Entry 8JCB (electron microscopy, 9.50 A resolution (very low resolution: no residue pairs are listed; an interface is given only as per-side residue counts)); this record covers chains D and M of the 16 polymer chains in the assembly.

[Chain D]
Protein: T-cell surface glycoprotein CD3 delta chain
Source organism: Homo sapiens
UniProt: P04234 (CD3D_HUMAN); residues 1-171 here = UniProt positions 1-171
Chain sequence (171 residues; row label = number of the first residue in the row):
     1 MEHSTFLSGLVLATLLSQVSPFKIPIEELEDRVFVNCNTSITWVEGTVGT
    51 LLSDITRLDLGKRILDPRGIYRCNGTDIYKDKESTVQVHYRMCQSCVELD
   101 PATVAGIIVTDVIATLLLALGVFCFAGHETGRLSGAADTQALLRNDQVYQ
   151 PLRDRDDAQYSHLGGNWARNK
Unresolved in the structure: 1-21, 127-171
Curated features (UniProtKB/Swiss-Prot):
  - modified residue (Phosphotyrosine): Tyr149, Tyr160
  - glycosylation (N-linked (GlcNAc...) asparagine): Asn38, Asn74
Disulfides: Cys37-Cys73, Cys93-Cys96

[Chain M]
Protein: T cell receptor delta variable 1, T cell receptor delta constant
Source organism: Homo sapiens
UniProt: chimeric construct of A0A1B0GX56, B7Z8K6: residues 21-114 from A0A1B0GX56 (TRDV1_HUMAN) positions 21-114 (same numbers); residues 138-290 from B7Z8K6 positions 1-153 (UniProt number = residue number - 137)
Chain sequence (307 residues; each row starts with the number of its first residue; numbers below 1 keep their minus sign (Met-16 is residue -16)):
   -16 MDMRVPAQLLGLLLLWLSGARCMDYKDDDDKGGSETGAQKVTQAQSSVSM
    34 PVRKAVTLNCLYETSWWSYYIFWYKQLPSKEMIFLIRQGSDEQNAKSGRY
    84 SVNFKKAAKSVALTISALQLEDSAKYFCALGDPGGLNTDKLIFGKGTRVT
   134 VEPRSQPHTKPSVFVMKNGTNVACLVKEFYPKDIRINLVSSKKITEFDPA
   184 IVISPSGKYNAVKLGKYEDSNSVTCSVQHDNKTVHSTDFEVKTDSTDHVK
   234 PKETENTKQPSKSCHKPKAIVHTEKVNMMSLTVLGLRMLFAKTVAVNFLL
   284 TAKLFFL
Unresolved in the structure: -16 to 21, 115-118, 225-255, 290
Differences from the reference sequence: initiating methionine (-16); expression tag (-15 to 20); linker (115-137)
Curated features (UniProtKB/Swiss-Prot):
  - glycosylation (N-linked (GlcNAc...) asparagine): Asn151, Asn214
Disulfides: Cys43-Cys111, Cys157-Cys208

[Chain D / chain M interface]
At this resolution (10 A) residue pairs are not listed: 20 residues of chain D and 17 of chain M lie at the interface.

[Summary]
The interface between chain D and chain M involves 20 residues on one side and 17 on the other.
Chain D is T-cell surface glycoprotein CD3 delta chain and chain M is T cell receptor delta variable 1, T cell
receptor delta constant, both from Homo sapiens; the structure, Vgamma5 Vdelta1 T cell receptor complex, was
determined by electron microscopy (same publication as 8JBV, 8JC0, 8WXE, 8WY0, 8WYI and 8YC0).
